Entry 8W9D (electron microscopy, 3.90 A resolution); this record covers chains a and i of the 18 polymer chains in the assembly.

Chain a:
Name: Histone H3.1
From: Homo sapiens
UniProt: P68431 (H31_HUMAN); residues 0-135 here correspond to UniProt positions 1-136 (UniProt number = residue number + 1)
Sequence (136 residues; numbered 0 to 135; the number before each row is that of its first residue; numbering starts at 0):
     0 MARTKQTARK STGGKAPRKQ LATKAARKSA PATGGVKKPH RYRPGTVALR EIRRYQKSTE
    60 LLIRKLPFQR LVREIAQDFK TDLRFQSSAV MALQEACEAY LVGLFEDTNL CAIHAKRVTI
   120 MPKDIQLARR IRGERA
Unresolved in the structure: 0-37, 135

Chain i:
Molecule: 5-DNA
From: Homo sapiens
Sequence (147 nucleotides; numbered -73 to 73; the number before each row is that of its first residue; numbers below 1 keep their minus sign (DA-73 is residue -73)):
   -73 ATCAATATCC ACCTGCAGAT ACTACCAAAA GTGTATTTGG AAACTGCTCC ATCAAAAGGC
   -13 ATGTTCAGCT GGAATCCAGC TGAACATGCC TTTTGATGGA GCAGTTTCCA AATACACTTT
    47 TGGTAGTATC TGCAGGTGGA TATTGAT

Interface between chain a and chain i:
Residue-residue contacts (20; chain a residue first):
  Arg40(a) - DG71(i)  sugar contact
  Tyr41(a) - DT70(i)  phosphate contact
  Tyr41(a) - DG71(i)  sugar contact
  Arg42(a) - DG-6(i)  sugar contact
  Arg42(a) - DC-5(i)  salt bridge to the phosphate
  Arg42(a) - DG71(i)  hydrogen bond to the phosphate
  Arg42(a) - DA72(i)  salt bridge to the phosphate
  Thr45(a) - DG71(i)  hydrogen bond to the phosphate
  Arg63(a) - DA-13(i)  salt bridge to the phosphate
  Arg72(a) - DA-23(i)  salt bridge to the phosphate
  Arg83(a) - DC-24(i)  sugar contact
  Arg83(a) - DA-23(i)  phosphate contact
  Phe84(a) - DC-24(i)  sugar contact
  Phe84(a) - DA-23(i)  hydrogen bond to the phosphate
  Gln85(a) - DC-24(i)  phosphate contact
  Ser86(a) - DC-24(i)  phosphate contact
  Arg116(a) - DG-3(i)  phosphate contact
  Val117(a) - DG-3(i)  hydrogen bond to the phosphate
  Thr118(a) - DG-3(i)  hydrogen bond to the phosphate
  Met120(a) - DG-2(i)  phosphate contact
Also at the interface, not in a pair above, chain a (18 interface residues in all): His39, Pro43, Leu82, Lys115
Also at the interface, not in a pair above, chain i (12 interface residues in all): DC-14, DT-4

Overview:
18 residues of chain a and 12 residues of chain i are in contact, with 5 hydrogen bonds and 4 salt bridges.
Among the polar pairs are Arg42(a)-DG71(i), Thr45(a)-DG71(i) and Phe84(a)-DA-23(i).
Here chain a is Histone H3.1 and chain i is 5-DNA, both from Homo sapiens. Entry 8W9D (Cryo-EM structure of
the Rpd3S-nucleosome complex from budding yeast in State 1) was determined by electron microscopy, deposited
together with 8W9C, 8W9E and 8W9F.
